7W0F - chains A and B of the 6 polymer chains in the assembly; structure by electron microscopy, 4.55 A resolution (low resolution: residue-level contacts below are approximate; hydrogen-bond / salt-bridge calls are withheld).

[Chain A]
Name: Dicer-2, isoform A
From: Drosophila melanogaster
Notes: EC 3.1.21.1, 3.1.26.-, 3.1.26.3, 3.6.1.3
UniProtKB: A1ZAW0 (A1ZAW0_DROME); residues 1-1722 here = UniProt positions 1-1722
Amino-acid sequence (1722 residues; numbered 1 to 1722; the number before each row is that of its first residue):
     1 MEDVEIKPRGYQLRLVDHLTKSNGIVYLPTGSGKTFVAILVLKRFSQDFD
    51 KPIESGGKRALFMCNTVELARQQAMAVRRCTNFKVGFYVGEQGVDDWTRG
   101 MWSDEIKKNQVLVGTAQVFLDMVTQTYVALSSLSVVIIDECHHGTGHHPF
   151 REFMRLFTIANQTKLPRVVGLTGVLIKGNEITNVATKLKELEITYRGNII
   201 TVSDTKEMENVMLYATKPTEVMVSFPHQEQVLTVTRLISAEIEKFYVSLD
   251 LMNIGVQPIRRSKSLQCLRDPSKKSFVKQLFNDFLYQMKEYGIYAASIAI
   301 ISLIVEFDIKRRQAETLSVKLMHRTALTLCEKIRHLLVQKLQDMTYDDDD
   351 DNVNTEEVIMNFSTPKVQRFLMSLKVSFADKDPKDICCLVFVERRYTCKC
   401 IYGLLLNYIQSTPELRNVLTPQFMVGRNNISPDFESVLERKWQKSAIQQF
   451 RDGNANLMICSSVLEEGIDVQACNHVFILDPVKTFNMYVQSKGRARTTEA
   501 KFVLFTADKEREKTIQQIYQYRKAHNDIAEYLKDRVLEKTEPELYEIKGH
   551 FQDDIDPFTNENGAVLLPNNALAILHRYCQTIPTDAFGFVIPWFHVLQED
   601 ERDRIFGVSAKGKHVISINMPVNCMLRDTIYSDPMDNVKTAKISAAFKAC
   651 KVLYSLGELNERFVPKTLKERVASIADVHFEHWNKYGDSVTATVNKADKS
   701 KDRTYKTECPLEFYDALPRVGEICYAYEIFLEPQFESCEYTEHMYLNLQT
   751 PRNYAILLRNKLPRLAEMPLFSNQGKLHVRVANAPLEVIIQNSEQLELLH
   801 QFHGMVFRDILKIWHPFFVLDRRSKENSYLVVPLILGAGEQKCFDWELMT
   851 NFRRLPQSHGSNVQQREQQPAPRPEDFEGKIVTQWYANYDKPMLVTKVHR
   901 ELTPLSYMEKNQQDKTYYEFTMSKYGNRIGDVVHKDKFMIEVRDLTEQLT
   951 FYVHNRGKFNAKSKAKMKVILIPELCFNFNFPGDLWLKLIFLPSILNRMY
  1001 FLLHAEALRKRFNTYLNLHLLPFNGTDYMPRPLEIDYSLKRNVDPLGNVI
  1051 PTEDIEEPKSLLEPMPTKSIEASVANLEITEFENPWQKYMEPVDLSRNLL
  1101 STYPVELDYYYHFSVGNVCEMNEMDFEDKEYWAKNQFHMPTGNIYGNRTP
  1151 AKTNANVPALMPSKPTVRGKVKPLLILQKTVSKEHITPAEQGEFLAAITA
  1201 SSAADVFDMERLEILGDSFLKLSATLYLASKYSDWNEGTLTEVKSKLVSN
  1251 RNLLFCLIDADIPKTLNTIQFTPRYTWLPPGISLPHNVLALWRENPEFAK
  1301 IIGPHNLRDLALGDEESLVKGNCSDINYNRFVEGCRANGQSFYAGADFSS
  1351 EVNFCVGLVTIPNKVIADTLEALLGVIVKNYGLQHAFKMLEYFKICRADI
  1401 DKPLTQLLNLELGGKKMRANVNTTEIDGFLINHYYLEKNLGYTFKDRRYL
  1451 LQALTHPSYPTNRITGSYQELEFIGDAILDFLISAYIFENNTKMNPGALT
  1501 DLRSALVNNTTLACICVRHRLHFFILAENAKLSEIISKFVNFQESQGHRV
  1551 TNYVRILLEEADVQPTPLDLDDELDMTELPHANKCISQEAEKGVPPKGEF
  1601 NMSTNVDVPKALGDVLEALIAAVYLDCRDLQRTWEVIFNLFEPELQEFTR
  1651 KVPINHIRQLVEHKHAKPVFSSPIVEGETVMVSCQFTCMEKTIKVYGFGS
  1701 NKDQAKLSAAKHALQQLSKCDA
Unresolved in the structure: 1, 1041-1168, 1553-1601, 1655-1722
Reported in the primary citation:
  - mutagenesis - D1217N/D1476N: abolished catalytic activity
  - catalytic residues: Asp-1217, Asp-1476 (citing earlier work)

[Chain B]
Name: Loquacious, isoform D
From: Drosophila melanogaster
UniProtKB: M9MRT5 (M9MRT5_DROME); numbering as in UniProt (aligned over 1-359)
Amino-acid sequence (359 residues; numbered 1 to 359; the number before each row is that of its first residue):
     1 MDQENFHGSSLPQQLQNLHIQPQQASPNPVQTGFAPRRHYNNLVGLGNGN
    51 AVSGSPVKGAPLGQRHVKLKKEKISAQVAQLSQPGQLQLSDVGDPALAGG
   101 SGLQGGVGLMGVILPSDEALKFVSETDANGLAMKTPVSILQELLSRRGIT
   151 PGYELVQIEGAIHEPTFRFRVSFKDKDTPFTAMGAGRSKKEAKHAAARAL
   201 IDKLIGAQLPESPSSSAGPSVTGLTVAGSGGDGNANATGGGDASDKTVGN
   251 PIGWLQEMCMQRRWPPPSYETETEVGLPHERLFTIACSILNYREMGKGKS
   301 KKIAKRLAAHRMWMRLQETPIDSGKISDSICGELEGEVSIIQDIDRYEQV
   351 SKDFEFIKI
Unresolved in the structure: 1-343

[Chain A / chain B interface]
Residue-residue contacts - 43 pairs, chain A then chain B:
  Glu-220(A) with Lys-358(B); Ile-359(B)
  Val-221(A) with Phe-356(B); Ile-357(B); Ile-359(B)
  Met-222(A) with Glu-355(B); Phe-356(B); Ile-357(B); Ile-359(B)
  Val-223(A) with Phe-356(B)
  Pro-226(A) with Val-350(B)
  Gln-228(A) with Glu-348(B)
  Gln-230(A) with Glu-348(B)
  Val-231(A) with Ile-344(B)
  Leu-232(A) with Ile-344(B); Asp-345(B); Arg-346(B); Tyr-347(B)
  Thr-233(A) with Ile-344(B)
  Arg-236(A) with Ile-344(B)
  Gly-292(A) with Tyr-347(B)
  Ile-293(A) with Tyr-347(B)
  Met-360(A) with Gln-349(B)
  Asn-361(A) with Arg-346(B); Tyr-347(B); Gln-349(B)
  Phe-362(A) with Tyr-347(B)
  Ser-363(A) with Tyr-347(B)
  Thr-364(A) with Tyr-347(B)
  Gln-368(A) with Gln-349(B); Val-350(B)
  Arg-369(A) with Val-350(B); Phe-354(B)
  Met-372(A) with Val-350(B); Ser-351(B); Lys-352(B); Phe-354(B)
  Lys-375(A) with Lys-352(B)
  Val-376(A) with Lys-352(B); Phe-356(B)
  Ile-515(A) with Ile-359(B)
  Tyr-519(A) with Ile-359(B)
  Arg-522(A) with Ile-359(B)
Also at the interface, not in a pair above, chain A (31 interface residues in all): Lys-340, Pro-365, Ser-373, Val-503, Ile-518
Also at the interface, not in a pair above, chain B (16 interface residues in all): Asp-353
Interface features reported in the paper:
  - hot spots on chain B (mutagenesis) - Y347A, F356D, I359D: decreased binding to Dicer-2, isoform A (chain A)

[In short]
Chain A and chain B form an interface of 31 and 16 residues respectively. From the paper: catalytic residues
Asp-1217(A) and Asp-1476(A); Y347A, F356D and I359D of chain B reduce binding to Dicer-2, isoform A (chain A).
Here chain A is Dicer-2, isoform A and chain B is Loquacious, isoform D, both from Drosophila melanogaster.
Entry 7W0F (dmDicer2-LoqsPD-dsRNA Post-dicing status) was determined by electron microscopy (same publication
as 7W0A, 7W0B, 7W0C, 7W0D and 7W0E).
